PDB entry 2D5F | X-ray diffraction, 1.90 A resolution | chains A and B

# Chain A (and B)
Protein: glycinin A3B4 subunit
From: Glycine max
Notes: chain B of this document is another copy of the same molecule, construct and numbering; everything in this record applies to it too
UniProtKB: Q7GC77 (Q7GC77_SOYBN); residues 1-493 here correspond to UniProt positions 25-517 (UniProt number = residue number + 24)
Amino-acid sequence (493 residues; each row starts with the number of its first residue):
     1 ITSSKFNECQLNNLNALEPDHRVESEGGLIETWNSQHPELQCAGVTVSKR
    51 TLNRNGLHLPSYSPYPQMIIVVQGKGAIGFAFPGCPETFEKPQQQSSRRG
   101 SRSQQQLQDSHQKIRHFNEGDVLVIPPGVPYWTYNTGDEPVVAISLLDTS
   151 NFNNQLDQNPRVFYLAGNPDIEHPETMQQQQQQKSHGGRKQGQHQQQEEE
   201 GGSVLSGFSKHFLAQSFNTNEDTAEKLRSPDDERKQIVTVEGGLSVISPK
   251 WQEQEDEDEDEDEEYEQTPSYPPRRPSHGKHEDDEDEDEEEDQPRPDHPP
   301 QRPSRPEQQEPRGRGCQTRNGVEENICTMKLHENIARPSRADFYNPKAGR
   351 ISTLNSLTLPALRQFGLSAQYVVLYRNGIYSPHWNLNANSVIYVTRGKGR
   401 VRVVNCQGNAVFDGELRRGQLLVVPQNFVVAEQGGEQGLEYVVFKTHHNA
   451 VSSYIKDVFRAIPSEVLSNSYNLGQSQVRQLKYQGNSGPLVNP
Not modelled in the structure: 1-6, 93-105, 179-199, 252-320 (chain B: 1-6, 94-105, 179-199, 252-320)
Modified residues: Cys406 (3-sulfinoalanine; CSD)
Disulfides: Cys9-Cys42, Cys85-Cys327
Residues lining bound ligands:
  - carbonate ion (CO3): Arg50, His58, Ile69, Tyr131, Thr133, Ala143
  - Mg2+ (MG): Tyr380, His383, Ile392, Val430, Glu432, Tyr441, Val443

# Chain A / chain B interface
Pairs across the interface (90; chain A residue first):
  Thr88(A) - Asp342(B)  hydrogen bond (side chain-backbone)
  Thr88(A) - Phe343(B)
  Thr88(A) - Tyr344(B)  hydrogen bond (backbone-backbone)
  Phe89(A) - Ala341(B)
  Phe89(A) - Asp342(B)
  Phe89(A) - Tyr344(B)
  Glu90(A) - Tyr344(B)  hydrogen bond (backbone-backbone)
  Glu90(A) - Asn345(B)
  Glu90(A) - Pro346(B)
  Glu90(A) - Asn486(B)
  Glu90(A) - Ser487(B)  hydrogen bond (side chain-backbone)
  Glu90(A) - Gly488(B)  hydrogen bond (side chain-backbone)
  Lys91(A) - Pro346(B)
  Pro92(A) - Asn345(B)
  Pro92(A) - Lys347(B)
  Leu107(A) - Asn486(B)
  Lys113(A) - Arg340(B)  hydrogen bond (side chain-backbone)
  Lys113(A) - Ala341(B)
  Lys113(A) - Asp342(B)  salt bridge
  His116(A) - Ser339(B)
  Ile247(A) - Tyr344(B)  hydrophobic
  Ser248(A) - Tyr344(B)
  Pro249(A) - Pro338(B)
  Pro249(A) - Tyr344(B)
  Lys250(A) - Ser339(B)
  Gly321(A) - Ser452(B)  hydrogen bond (backbone-backbone)
  Glu323(A) - Phe343(B)
  Glu323(A) - Tyr454(B)
  Glu324(A) - Thr353(B)
  Glu324(A) - Asn355(B)  hydrogen bond (backbone-side chain)
  Glu324(A) - Gln370(B)  hydrogen bond
  Glu324(A) - Ala450(B)
  Glu324(A) - Val451(B)
  Glu324(A) - Ser452(B)  hydrogen bond (side chain-backbone)
  Asn325(A) - Leu357(B)
  Asn325(A) - Asn449(B)
  Asn325(A) - Val451(B)
  Ile326(A) - Leu357(B)
  Thr328(A) - Asp342(B)  hydrogen bond
  Lys330(A) - Glu333(B)  salt bridge
  Lys330(A) - Arg340(B)
  Lys330(A) - Thr358(B)
  Glu333(A) - Lys330(B)  salt bridge
  Pro338(A) - Pro249(B)
  Ser339(A) - His116(B)
  Ser339(A) - Lys250(B)
  Arg340(A) - Lys113(B)  hydrogen bond (backbone-side chain)
  Ala341(A) - Phe89(B)
  Ala341(A) - Lys113(B)
  Asp342(A) - Thr88(B)  hydrogen bond (backbone-side chain)
  Asp342(A) - Phe89(B)
  Asp342(A) - Lys113(B)  salt bridge
  Asp342(A) - Thr328(B)
  Phe343(A) - Thr88(B)
  Phe343(A) - Glu323(B)
  Tyr344(A) - Thr88(B)  hydrogen bond (backbone-backbone)
  Tyr344(A) - Phe89(B)
  Tyr344(A) - Glu90(B)  hydrogen bond (backbone-backbone)
  Tyr344(A) - Ile247(B)  hydrophobic
  Tyr344(A) - Ser248(B)
  Tyr344(A) - Pro249(B)
  Asn345(A) - Glu90(B)
  Asn345(A) - Pro92(B)
  Pro346(A) - Glu90(B)
  Pro346(A) - Lys91(B)
  Thr353(A) - Glu324(B)
  Asn355(A) - Glu324(B)  hydrogen bond (side chain-backbone)
  Leu357(A) - Asn325(B)
  Leu357(A) - Ile326(B)
  Leu357(A) - Pro360(B)
  Thr358(A) - Lys330(B)
  Thr358(A) - Thr358(B)
  Pro360(A) - Ser356(B)
  Pro360(A) - Leu357(B)
  Pro360(A) - Thr358(B)
  Pro360(A) - Pro360(B)
  Gln370(A) - Glu324(B)  hydrogen bond
  Asn449(A) - Asn325(B)
  Ala450(A) - Glu324(B)
  Val451(A) - Gly321(B)
  Val451(A) - Glu324(B)
  Ser452(A) - Gly321(B)  hydrogen bond (backbone-backbone)
  Ser452(A) - Glu324(B)  hydrogen bond
  Tyr454(A) - Glu323(B)
  Gly485(A) - Leu107(B)
  Asn486(A) - Glu90(B)  hydrogen bond
  Asn486(A) - Leu107(B)
  Ser487(A) - Glu90(B)  hydrogen bond (backbone-side chain)
  Gly488(A) - Glu90(B)  hydrogen bond (backbone-side chain)
  Asn492(A) - Pro92(B)
Also at the interface, not in a pair above, chain A (50 interface residues in all): Ile114, Lys347, Ser356, Lys445, Leu490
Also at the interface, not in a pair above, chain B (51 interface residues in all): Ile114, His332, Arg350, Lys445, Leu490, Asn492

# In short
50 residues of chain A and 51 residues of chain B are in contact, with 22 hydrogen bonds and 4 salt bridges.
Among the polar pairs are Lys113(A)-Asp342(B), Lys330(A)-Glu333(B) and Thr88(A)-Asp342(B). Bound to chain A:
carbonate ion and Mg2+.
Chain A and chain B are both glycinin A3B4 subunit (Glycine max); the structure, Crystal Structure of
Recombinant Soybean Proglycinin A3B4 subunit, its Comparison with Mature Glycinin A3B4 subunit, Responsible
..., was determined by X-ray diffraction, deposited together with 3KGL, 3KSC, 2E9Q and 2D5H.
